Entry 9DLP (electron microscopy, 2.79 A resolution); this record covers chains A and D of the 4 polymer chains in the assembly.

== Chain A ==
Protein: Germinal-center associated nuclear protein
From: Homo sapiens
Notes: EC 2.3.1.48, 2.3.1.-
Reference sequence: O60318 (GANP_HUMAN); residues 358-1000 here = UniProt positions 358-1000
Amino-acid sequence (648 residues; row label = number of the first residue in the row):
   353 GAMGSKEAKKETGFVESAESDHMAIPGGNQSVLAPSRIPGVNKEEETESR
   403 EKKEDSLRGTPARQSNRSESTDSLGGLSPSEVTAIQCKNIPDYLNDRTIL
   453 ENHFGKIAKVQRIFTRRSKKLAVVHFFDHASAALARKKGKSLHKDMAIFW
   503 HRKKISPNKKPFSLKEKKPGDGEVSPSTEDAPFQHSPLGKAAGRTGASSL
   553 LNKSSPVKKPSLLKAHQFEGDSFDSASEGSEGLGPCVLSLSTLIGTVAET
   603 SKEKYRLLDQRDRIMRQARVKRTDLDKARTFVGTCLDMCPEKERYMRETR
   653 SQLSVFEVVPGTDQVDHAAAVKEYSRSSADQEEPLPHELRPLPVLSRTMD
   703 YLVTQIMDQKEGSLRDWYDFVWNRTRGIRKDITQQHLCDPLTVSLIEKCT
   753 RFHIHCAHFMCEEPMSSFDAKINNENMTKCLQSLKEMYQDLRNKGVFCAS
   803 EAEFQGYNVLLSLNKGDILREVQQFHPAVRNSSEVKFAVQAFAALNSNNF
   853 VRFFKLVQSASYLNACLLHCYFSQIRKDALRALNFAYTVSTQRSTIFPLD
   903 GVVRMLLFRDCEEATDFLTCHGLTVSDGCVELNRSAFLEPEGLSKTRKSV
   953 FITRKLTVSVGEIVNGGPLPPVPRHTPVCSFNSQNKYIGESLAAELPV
Unresolved in the structure: 353-602, 982-1000
Construct notes: expression tag (353-357)
Ligand contacts: ADP (adenosine-5'-diphosphate): Arg678, Ser680, Ala681
Reported in the primary citation:
  - binding site for ADP: Arg678
  - contacts within the chain: Tyr676-Arg728 (cation-pi contact)

== Chain D ==
Protein: Spliceosome RNA helicase DDX39B
From: Homo sapiens
Notes: EC 3.6.4.13
Reference sequence: Q13838 (DX39B_HUMAN); residues 1-428 here = UniProt positions 1-428
Amino-acid sequence (433 residues; row label = number of the first residue in the row; numbers below 1 keep their minus sign (Gly-4 is residue -4)):
    -4 GAMGSMAENDVDNELLDYEDDEVETAAGGDGAEAPAKKDVKGSYVSIHSS
    46 GFRDFLLKPELLRAIVDCGFEHPSEVQHECIPQAILGMDVLCQAKSGMGK
    96 TAVFVLATLQQLXPVTGQVSVLVMCHTRELAFQISKEYERFSKYMPNVKV
   146 AVFFGGLSIKKDEEVLKKNCPHIVVGTPGRILALARNKSLNLKHIKHFIL
   196 DECDKMLEQLDMRRDVQEIFRMTPHEKQVMMFSATLSKEIRPVCRKFMQD
   246 PMEIFVDDETKLTLHGLQQYYVKLKDNEKNRKLFDLLDVLEFNQVVIFVK
   296 SVQRCIALAQLLVEQNFPAIAIHRGMPQEERLSRYQQFKDFQRRILVATN
   346 LFGRGMDIERVNIAFNYDMPEDSDTYLHRVARAGRFGTKGLAITFVSDEN
   396 DAKILNDVQDRFEVNISELPDEIDISSYIEQTR
Unresolved in the structure: -4 to 8, 17-37, 252-428
Modified residues: A1AMM (4-benzyl-L-phenylalanine) at position 108
Construct notes: expression tag (-4 to 0); conflict A1AMM_108 (Glu in Q13838)
Bound ions: Mg2+: Thr96 (together with ADP)
Ligand contacts: ADP (adenosine-5'-diphosphate): Phe47, Phe65, Glu66, His67, Pro68, Ser69, Gln72, Lys90, Ser91, Gly92, Met93, Gly94, Lys95, Thr96, Ala97, Glu132, Arg135
Curated features (UniProtKB/Swiss-Prot):
  - motif: Ser45 to His73 (Q motif), Asp196 to Asp199 (DECD box)
  - binding site (ATP): Ala89 to Thr96
  - modified residue: Ala2 (N-acetylalanine), Lys36 (N6-acetyllysine), Ser38 (Phosphoserine), Ser41 (Phosphoserine), Thr172 (Phosphothreonine)
  - cross-link: Lys36 (Glycyl lysine isopeptide (Lys-Gly) (interchain with G-Cter in SUMO2))
  - mutagenesis: Gly94 to Thr96 (Loss of ATPase and helicase activity), Lys95 (K95A: Loss of ATPase and helicase activity), Glu197 (E197A: Loss of ATPase and helicase activity), Cys198 (C198A: No effect on ATPase activity), Asp199 (D199A: Increased ATPase activity and loss of helicase activity), Ser228 to Thr230 (Decreased ATPase activity and loss of helicase activity), Asp283 (D283R: Abolishes interaction with SARNP; when associated with 2-A--T-258 del)

== Interface between chain A and chain D ==
Residue-residue contacts (51):
  Arg624(A) - Ser137(D)  hydrogen bond (side chain-backbone)
  Arg624(A) - Lys138(D)
  Arg624(A) - Met140(D)  hydrogen bond (side chain-backbone)
  Arg624(A) - Pro141(D)
  Arg624(A) - Val143(D)
  Thr625(A) - Lys138(D)  hydrogen bond (backbone-backbone)
  Thr625(A) - Tyr139(D)
  Asp626(A) - Tyr139(D)
  Asp626(A) - Pro141(D)
  Leu627(A) - Pro54(D)  hydrophobic
  Leu627(A) - Glu55(D)
  Leu627(A) - Tyr139(D)  hydrophobic
  Ala630(A) - Arg58(D)
  Ala630(A) - Tyr139(D)  hydrophobic
  Arg631(A) - Arg58(D)
  Thr632(A) - Arg58(D)
  Phe633(A) - Asp62(D)
  Tyr676(A) - Glu66(D)  hydrogen bond
  Arg678(A) - Glu66(D)  salt bridge
  Ser680(A) - Arg135(D)  hydrogen bond (backbone-side chain)
  Ala681(A) - Arg135(D)
  Gln683(A) - Cys63(D)  hydrogen bond (side chain-backbone)
  Gln683(A) - Arg135(D)  hydrogen bond
  Glu685(A) - Lys138(D)  salt bridge
  Pro686(A) - Asp62(D)
  Arg728(A) - Glu66(D)  salt bridge
  Gln736(A) - Val61(D)
  Gln736(A) - Asp62(D)
  Gln736(A) - Cys63(D)
  Gln736(A) - Gly64(D)
  His738(A) - Arg58(D)  hydrogen bond
  His738(A) - Val61(D)
  His738(A) - Asp62(D)  salt bridge
  Thr780(A) - Ser44(D)
  Lys781(A) - Glu66(D)  salt bridge
  Lys781(A) - His67(D)  hydrogen bond (backbone-side chain)
  Gln784(A) - Gly46(D)
  Gln784(A) - Asp49(D)
  Gln784(A) - His67(D)
  Ser785(A) - His67(D)  hydrogen bond
  Glu788(A) - Gly46(D)
  Glu788(A) - Arg48(D)  salt bridge
  Asp792(A) - Arg48(D)  salt bridge
  Leu813(A) - Ser41(D)
  Asn816(A) - Tyr39(D)
  Gln876(A) - Tyr39(D)
  Asp880(A) - Tyr39(D)
  Val891(A) - Glu14(D)
  Ser892(A) - Glu14(D)  hydrogen bond
  Arg895(A) - Leu11(D)
  Arg895(A) - Glu14(D)  salt bridge
Interface residues without a listed pair, chain A (41 interface residues in all): Ser679, Asp682, Lys732, Thr735, Asn776, Glu777, Lys787, Ser814, Lys817, Lys879
Interface residues without a listed pair, chain D (32 interface residues in all): Asp12, Val40, Ile42, Ser45, Phe65, Gln128, Lys131, Glu132
The authors on this interface:
  - specific contacts: Ser680(A)-Arg135(D) (backbone contact), Glu685(A)-Lys138(D) (salt bridge)
  - interface residues, chain A: Arg728(A)

== Overview ==
41 residues of chain A face 32 of chain D across their interface, with 11 hydrogen bonds and 8 salt bridges.
Polar pairs include Arg678(A)-Glu66(D), Glu685(A)-Lys138(D) and Arg728(A)-Glu66(D). The authors report a
backbone contact between Ser680(A) and Arg135(D); a salt bridge between Glu685(A) and Lys138(D). The paper
reports a binding site for ADP at Arg678(A); the interface residue Arg728(A).
Chain A is Germinal-center associated nuclear protein and chain D is Spliceosome RNA helicase DDX39B, both
from Homo sapiens; the structure, Cryo-EM structure of human TREX-2 complex bound to DDX39B(UAP56), was
determined by electron microscopy.
